4WX7 - chains A and B; structure by X-ray diffraction, 2.40 A resolution.

# Chain A
Protein: Protease
Source organism: Human adenovirus D serotype 8
Reference sequence: B9A5C1 (B9A5C1_ADE08); residues 1-204 here correspond to UniProt positions 2-205 (UniProt number = residue number + 1)
Chain sequence (204 residues; each row starts with the number of its first residue):
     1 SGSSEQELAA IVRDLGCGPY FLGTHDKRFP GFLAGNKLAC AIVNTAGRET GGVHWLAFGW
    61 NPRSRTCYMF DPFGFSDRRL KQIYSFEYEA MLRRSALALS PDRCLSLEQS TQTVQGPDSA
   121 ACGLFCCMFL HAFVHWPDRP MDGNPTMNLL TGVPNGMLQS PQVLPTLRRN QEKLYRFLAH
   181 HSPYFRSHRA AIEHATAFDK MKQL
Glycans and other covalent adducts: compound 3VJ linked to Cys122
Small-molecule neighbours: 3VJ (3-[2-(3,5-dichlorophenyl)-2-methylpropanoyl]-N-(2-{[(2Z)-2-iminoethyl]amino}-2-oxoethyl)-4-methoxybenzamide): Gly2, Ser3, Ser4, Glu5, Gln6, Thr24, His25, Asp26, Asn44, Ala46, Gly47, Arg48, Gly51, Gly52, Val53, His54, Trp55, Gln115, Ser119, Ala120

# Chain B
Protein: PVI
Reference sequence: B9A5F5 (B9A5F5_ADE08); residues 300-310 here correspond to UniProt positions 223-233 (UniProt number = residue number - 77)
Chain sequence (11 residues; numbered 300 to 310; the number before each row is that of its first residue):
   300 GVKSLKRRRC Y

# Interface between chain A and chain B
Cross-chain cystine bridges: Cys104(A)-Cys309(B)
Contacting residue pairs - 50 pairs, chain A then chain B:
  Thr66(A) - Lys305(B)
  Asp77(A) - Arg308(B)  salt bridge
  Tyr88(A) - Arg308(B)  hydrogen bond
  Glu89(A) - Arg308(B)  salt bridge
  Glu89(A) - Tyr310(B)  hydrogen bond
  Leu92(A) - Arg308(B)
  Leu92(A) - Tyr310(B)
  Arg93(A) - Tyr310(B)  hydrogen bond (side chain-backbone)
  Ala96(A) - Tyr310(B)  hydrophobic
  Leu97(A) - Tyr310(B)  hydrophobic
  Asp102(A) - Arg307(B)  salt bridge
  Arg103(A) - Arg308(B)
  Arg103(A) - Cys309(B)
  Arg103(A) - Tyr310(B)  hydrogen bond (backbone-backbone)
  Cys104(A) - Arg307(B)  hydrogen bond
  Cys104(A) - Arg308(B)
  Cys104(A) - Cys309(B)  disulfide
  Leu105(A) - Arg306(B)
  Leu105(A) - Arg307(B)
  Leu105(A) - Arg308(B)  hydrogen bond (backbone-backbone)
  Ser106(A) - Lys305(B)
  Ser106(A) - Arg306(B)
  Leu107(A) - Leu304(B)
  Leu107(A) - Lys305(B)
  Leu107(A) - Arg306(B)  hydrogen bond (backbone-backbone)
  Leu107(A) - Arg308(B)
  Glu108(A) - Ser303(B)  hydrogen bond
  Glu108(A) - Leu304(B)
  Glu108(A) - Lys305(B)  salt bridge
  Gln109(A) - Ser303(B)
  Gln109(A) - Leu304(B)  hydrogen bond (backbone-backbone)
  Gln109(A) - Arg306(B)  hydrogen bond
  Gln109(A) - Arg308(B)
  Ser110(A) - Val301(B)
  Ser110(A) - Lys302(B)
  Thr111(A) - Lys302(B)  hydrogen bond (backbone-backbone)
  Thr111(A) - Ser303(B)
  Thr111(A) - Leu304(B)
  Gln112(A) - Val301(B)
  Gln112(A) - Lys302(B)  hydrogen bond (side chain-backbone)
  Val114(A) - Val301(B)  hydrophobic
  Met141(A) - Gly300(B)
  Met141(A) - Val301(B)  hydrogen bond (backbone-backbone)
  Met141(A) - Ser303(B)
  Asp142(A) - Gly300(B)  hydrogen bond (side chain-backbone)
  Asp142(A) - Val301(B)  hydrogen bond (side chain-backbone)
  Met147(A) - Gly300(B)  hydrogen bond (backbone-backbone)
  Leu150(A) - Gly300(B)  hydrogen bond (backbone-backbone)
  Thr151(A) - Gly300(B)
  Gly152(A) - Gly300(B)  hydrogen bond (backbone-backbone)
Other interface residues (no listed pair), chain A (27 interface residues in all): Asn148

# Overview
27 residues of chain A and 11 residues of chain B are in contact; the contacts include 1 disulfide bond, 18
hydrogen bonds and 4 salt bridges. Polar pairs include Asp77(A)-Arg308(B), Glu89(A)-Arg308(B) and
Asp102(A)-Arg307(B). Covalently linked compound 3VJ: at Cys122(A).
Chain A is Protease (Human adenovirus D serotype 8) and chain B is PVI; the structure, Crystal structure of
adenovirus 8 protease with a nitrile inhibitor, was determined by X-ray diffraction together with 4WX4 and
4WX6 from the same study.
